PDB entry 8SD8 | X-ray diffraction, 1.79 A resolution | chain A

== Chain A ==
Molecule: Carbonic anhydrase 2
Organism: Homo sapiens
Notes: EC 4.2.1.1
UniProtKB: P00918 (CAH2_HUMAN); the author numbering skips numbers that UniProt does not, so the offset changes along the chain: 1-125 = UniProt 1-125; 127-261 = UniProt 126-260
Chain sequence (260 residues; each row starts with the number of its first residue; note: 1 number in that range is skipped by the numbering (no residue carries it; nothing is unmodelled there)):
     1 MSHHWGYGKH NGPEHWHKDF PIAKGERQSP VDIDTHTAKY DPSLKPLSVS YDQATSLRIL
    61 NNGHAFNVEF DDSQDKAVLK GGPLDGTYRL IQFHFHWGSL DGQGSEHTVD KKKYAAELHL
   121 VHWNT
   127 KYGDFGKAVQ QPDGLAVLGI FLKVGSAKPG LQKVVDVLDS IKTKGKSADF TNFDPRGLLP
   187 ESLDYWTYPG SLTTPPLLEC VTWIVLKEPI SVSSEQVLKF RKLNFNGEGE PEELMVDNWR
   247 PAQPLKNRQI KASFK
Unresolved in the structure: 1-2
Metal / ion sites: Zn2+: His94, His96, His119
Curated features (UniProtKB/Swiss-Prot):
  - active site: His64 (Proton donor/acceptor)
  - binding site (Zn(2+)): His94, His96, His119
  - binding site (substrate): Thr199, Thr200
  - site: Tyr7 (Fine-tunes the proton-transfer properties of H-64), Asn62 (Fine-tunes the proton-transfer properties of H-64), Asn67 (Fine-tunes the proton-transfer properties of H-64), Gln92 (Involved in the binding of some activators, including histamine and L-histidine)
  - modified residue: Ser2 (N-acetylserine), Ser166 (Phosphoserine), Ser173 (Phosphoserine)

== Overview ==
The Zn2+ site is built by His94, His96 and His119. UniProt lists active-site residue His64, 3 Zn2+-binding
residues and substrate-binding residues Thr199 and Thr200.
Chain A is Carbonic anhydrase 2 (Homo sapiens); the structure, Carbonic anhydrase II radiation damage RT
91-120, was determined by X-ray diffraction, deposited together with 8SD1, 8SD6, 8SD7, 8SD9 and 8SF1.
